1P39 - chain A; structure by X-ray diffraction, 2.00 A resolution.

Chain A:
Protein: VP39
From: Vaccinia virus
Notes: EC 2.7.7.19; engineered mutation(s): 26 C-TERMINAL RESIDUES DELETED
UniProtKB: P07617 (PAP2_VACCV); residue numbers follow UniProt; this construct covers 1-307
Amino-acid sequence (322 residues; numbered -14 to 307; the number before each row is that of its first residue; numbers below 1 keep their minus sign (Gly-14 is residue -14)):
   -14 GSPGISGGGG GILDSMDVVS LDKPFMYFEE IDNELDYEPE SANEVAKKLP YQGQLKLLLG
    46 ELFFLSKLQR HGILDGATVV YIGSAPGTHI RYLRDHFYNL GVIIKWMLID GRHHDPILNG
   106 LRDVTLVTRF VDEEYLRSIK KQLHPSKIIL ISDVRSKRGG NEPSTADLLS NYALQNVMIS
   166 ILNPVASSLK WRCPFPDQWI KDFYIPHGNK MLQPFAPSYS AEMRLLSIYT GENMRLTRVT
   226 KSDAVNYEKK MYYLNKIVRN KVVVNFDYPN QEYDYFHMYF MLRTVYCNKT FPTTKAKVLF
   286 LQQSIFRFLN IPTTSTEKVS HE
Not modelled in the structure: -14 to 0, 142-147, 298-307
UniProt features mapped onto this chain:
  - active site: Lys175 (For methyltransferase activity)
  - binding site (mRNA): Tyr22, Arg177 to Phe180, Asp182, Ser205 to Glu207, Glu233
  - binding site (S-adenosyl-L-methionine): Gln39, Tyr66, Gly68, Gly72, Asp95, Arg97, Val116, Asp138
  - mutagenesis: His56 (H56R: Complete loss of poly(A) polymerase stimulatory activity; when associated with S-58), Ile58 (I58S: Complete loss of poly(A) polymerase stimulatory activity; when associated with R-56), Gly96 (G96D: Complete loss of elongation factor activity), Lys175 (K175R: Complete loss of methyltransferase activity)

Summary:
UniProt lists active-site residue Lys175, 10 mRNA-binding residues, 8 S-adenosyl-L-methionine-binding residues
and 4 mutagenesis sites.
Chain A is VP39 (Vaccinia virus); the structure, DC26 mutant of vaccinia virus protein VP39 in complex with
S-adenosylhomocysteine and m7g(5')pppg, was determined by X-ray diffraction, deposited together with 1V39,
1VP3, 1VP9 and 2VP3.
